6DI8 - chains A and B of the 3 polymer chains in the assembly; structure by X-ray diffraction, 1.86 A resolution.

Chain A:
Name: Chymotrypsin A chain A
Source organism: Bos taurus
Notes: EC 3.4.21.1
UniProt: P00766 (CTRA_BOVIN); numbering as in UniProt (aligned over 1-13)
Amino-acid sequence (13 residues; numbered 1 to 13; the number before each row is that of its first residue):
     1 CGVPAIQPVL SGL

Chain B:
Name: Chymotrypsin A chain B
Source organism: Bos taurus
Notes: EC 3.4.21.1
UniProt: P00766 (CTRA_BOVIN); residues 16-146 here = UniProt positions 16-146
Amino-acid sequence (131 residues; row label = number of the first residue in the row):
    16 IVNGEEAVPG SWPWQVSLQD KTGFHFCGGS LINENWVVTA AHCGVTTSDV VVAGEFDQGS
    76 SSEKIQKLKI AKVFKNSKYN SLTINNDITL LKLSTAASFS QTVSAVCLPS ASDDFAAGTT
   136 CVTTGWGLTR Y
Disulfides: Cys-42/Cys-58
What the authors report for this chain:
  - catalytic residues: His-57, Asp-102 (citing earlier work)

Chain A / chain B interface:
Pairs across the interface - 23 pairs, chain A then chain B:
  Cys-1(A) / Ala-120(B)
  Cys-1(A) / Val-121(B)
  Cys-1(A) / Cys-122(B)  disulfide
  Gly-2(A) / Trp-29(B)
  Gly-2(A) / Ala-120(B)  hydrogen bond (backbone-backbone)
  Gly-2(A) / Cys-122(B)
  Pro-4(A) / Ser-26(B)
  Pro-4(A) / Pro-28(B)
  Pro-4(A) / Trp-29(B)  hydrophobic
  Ala-5(A) / Gln-116(B)
  Ile-6(A) / Val-23(B)  hydrophobic
  Ile-6(A) / Pro-24(B)
  Ile-6(A) / Ser-26(B)
  Ile-6(A) / Gln-116(B)
  Ile-6(A) / Thr-117(B)
  Pro-8(A) / Ser-26(B)
  Pro-8(A) / Trp-27(B)  hydrophobic
  Val-9(A) / Glu-20(B)
  Val-9(A) / Val-23(B)  hydrophobic
  Leu-10(A) / Glu-20(B)
  Leu-10(A) / Val-137(B)  hydrophobic
  Ser-11(A) / Glu-20(B)  hydrogen bond (backbone-side chain)
  Gly-12(A) / Glu-20(B)
Interface residues without a listed pair, chain A (12 interface residues in all): Val-3, Gln-7
Interface residues without a listed pair, chain B (14 interface residues in all): Gly-25
Inter-chain disulfides: Cys-1(A)/Cys-122(B)

Overview:
12 residues of chain A and 14 residues of chain B are in contact; the contacts include 1 disulfide bond and 2
hydrogen bonds. Among the polar pairs are Ser-11(A)/Glu-20(B) and Gly-2(A)/Ala-120(B). From the paper:
catalytic residues His-57(B) and Asp-102(B).
Here chain A is Chymotrypsin A chain A and chain B is Chymotrypsin A chain B, both from Bos taurus. Entry 6DI8
(Crystal structure of bovine alpha-chymotrypsin in space group P65) was determined by X-ray diffraction.
